6UM7 - chains A and 1 of the 12 polymer chains in the assembly; structure by electron microscopy, 3.50 A resolution.

== Chain A ==
Molecule: Envelope glycoprotein gp120
Source organism: Human immunodeficiency virus 1
UniProtKB: A0A1W6IPB2 (A0A1W6IPB2_9HIV1); the construct lacks a stretch of the UniProt sequence and is renumbered around it, so the offset changes along the chain: 34-139 = UniProt 30-135; 148-309 = UniProt 136-297; 312-321 = UniProt 298-307; 322-358 = UniProt 309-345; 3 more segments
Chain sequence (463 residues; numbered 31 to 505 plus 1 insertion-coded residue; 13 numbers in that range are skipped by the numbering (no residue carries them; nothing is unmodelled there); the number before each row is that of its first residue):
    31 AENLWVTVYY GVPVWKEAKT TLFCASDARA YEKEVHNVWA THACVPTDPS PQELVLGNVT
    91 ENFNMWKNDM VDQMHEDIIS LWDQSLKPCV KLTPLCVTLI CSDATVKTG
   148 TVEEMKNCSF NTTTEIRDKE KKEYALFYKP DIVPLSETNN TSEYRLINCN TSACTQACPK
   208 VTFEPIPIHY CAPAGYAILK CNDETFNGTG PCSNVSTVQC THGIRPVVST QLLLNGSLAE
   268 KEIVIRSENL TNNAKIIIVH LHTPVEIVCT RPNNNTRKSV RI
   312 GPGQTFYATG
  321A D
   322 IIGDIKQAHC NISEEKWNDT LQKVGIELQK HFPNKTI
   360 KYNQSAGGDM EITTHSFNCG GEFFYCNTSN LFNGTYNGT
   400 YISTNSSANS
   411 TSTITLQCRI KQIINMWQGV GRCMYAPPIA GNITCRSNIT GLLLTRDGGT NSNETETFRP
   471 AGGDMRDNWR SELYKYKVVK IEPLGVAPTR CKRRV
Disordered / not traced: 31
Disulfide bonds: Cys-54/Cys-74, Cys-119/Cys-205, Cys-201/Cys-433, Cys-218/Cys-247, Cys-228/Cys-239, Cys-296/Cys-331, Cys-378/Cys-445, Cys-385/Cys-418
Covalent attachments: N-acetylglucosamine (NAG) linked to Asn-88, Asn-154, Asn-158, Asn-197, Asn-234, Asn-241, Asn-262, Asn-339, Asn-362, Asn-386, Asn-392; glycan linked to Asn-301, Asn-332
Sequence notes: expression tag (31-33); conflict Asp-133 (Asn129 in A0A1W6IPB2), Thr-138 (Asn134 in A0A1W6IPB2), Cys-201 (Val189 in A0A1W6IPB2), Cys-433 (Ala417 in A0A1W6IPB2), Lys-490 (Glu474 in A0A1W6IPB2), Glu-492 (Gln476 in A0A1W6IPB2), Val-496 (Ile480 in A0A1W6IPB2), Arg-500 (Gly484 in A0A1W6IPB2), Cys-501 (Ala485 in A0A1W6IPB2)

== Chain 1 ==
Molecule: Envelope glycoprotein gp41
Source organism: Human immunodeficiency virus 1
UniProtKB: Q2N0S7 (Q2N0S7_9HIV1); residues 511-664 here correspond to UniProt positions 508-661 (UniProt number = residue number - 3)
Chain sequence (161 residues; each row starts with the number of its first residue):
   504 VGRRRRRRAV GIGAVFLGFL GAAGSTMGAA SMTLTVQARN LLSGIVQQQS NLLRAPEAQQ
   564 HLLKLTVWGI KQLQARVLAV ERYLRDQQLL GIWGCSGKLI CCTNVPWNSS WSNRNLSEIW
   624 DNMTWLQWDK EISNYTQIIY GLLEESQNQQ EKNEQDLLAL D
Disordered / not traced: 504-511, 548-568
Disulfide bonds: Cys-598/Cys-604
Sequence notes: expression tag (504-510); conflict Pro-559 (Ile556 in Q2N0S7), Cys-605 (Thr602 in Q2N0S7)

== How chain A and chain 1 interact ==
Contacting residue pairs (6):
  Cys-501(A) with Gln-658(1), hydrogen bond; Leu-661(1); Ala-662(1)
  Lys-502(A) with Leu-661(1), hydrogen bond (backbone-backbone)
  Arg-503(A) with Leu-661(1)
  Arg-504(A) with Asp-664(1), salt bridge
Also at the interface, not in a pair above, chain A (5 interface residues in all): Arg-500

== Overview ==
Chain A and chain 1 form an interface of 5 and 4 residues respectively; the contacts include 2 hydrogen bonds
and 1 salt bridge. Polar pairs include Arg-504(A)/Asp-664(1), Cys-501(A)/Gln-658(1) and Lys-502(A)/Leu-661(1).
Covalently linked N-acetylglucosamine: at Asn-88(A), Asn-154(A), Asn-158(A), Asn-197(A), Asn-234(A) and
Asn-241(A) and 5 more.
Here chain A is Envelope glycoprotein gp120 and chain 1 is Envelope glycoprotein gp41, both from Human
immunodeficiency virus 1. Entry 6UM7 (Cryo-EM structure of vaccine-elicited HIV-1 neutralizing antibody
DH270.mu1 in complex with CH848 10.17DT Env) was determined by electron microscopy (same publication as 6UM5
and 6UM6).
